5FG9 - chains B and C of the 28 polymer chains in the assembly; structure by X-ray diffraction, 2.60 A resolution.

# Chain B
Protein: Proteasome subunit alpha type-3
From: Saccharomyces cerevisiae S288c
Notes: EC 3.4.25.1
Reference sequence: P23638 (PSA3_YEAST); residues 0-257 here correspond to UniProt positions 1-258 (UniProt number = residue number + 1)
Sequence (258 residues; each row starts with the number of its first residue; numbering starts at 0):
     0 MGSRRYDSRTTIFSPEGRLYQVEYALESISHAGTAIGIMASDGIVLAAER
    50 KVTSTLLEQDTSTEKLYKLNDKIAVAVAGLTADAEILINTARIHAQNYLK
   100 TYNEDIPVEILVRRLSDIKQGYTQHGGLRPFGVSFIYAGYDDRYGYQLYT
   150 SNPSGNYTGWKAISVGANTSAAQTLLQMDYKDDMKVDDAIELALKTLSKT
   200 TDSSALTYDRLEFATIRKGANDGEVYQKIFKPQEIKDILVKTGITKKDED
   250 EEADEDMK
Not modelled in the structure: 0, 245-257
Curated features (UniProtKB/Swiss-Prot):
  - cross-link (Glycyl lysine isopeptide (Lys-Gly)): Lys99 (interchain with G-Cter in ubiquitin), Lys198 (interchain with G-Cter in ubiquitin), Lys230 (interchain with G-Cter in ubiquitin)

# Chain C
Protein: Proteasome subunit alpha type-4
From: Saccharomyces cerevisiae S288c
Notes: EC 3.4.25.1
Reference sequence: P40303 (PSA4_YEAST); residues -1 to 252 here correspond to UniProt positions 1-254 (UniProt number = residue number + 2)
Sequence (254 residues; each row starts with the number of its first residue; numbers below 1 keep their minus sign (Met-1 is residue -1)):
    -1 MSGYDRALSIFSPDGHIFQVEYALEAVKRGTCAVGVKGKNCVVLGCERRS
    49 TLKLQDTRITPSKVSKIDSHVVLSFSGLNADSRILIEKARVEAQSHRLTL
    99 EDPVTVEYLTRYVAGVQQRYTQSGGVRPFGVSTLIAGFDPRDDEPKLYQT
   149 EPSGIYSSWSAQTIGRNSKTVREFLEKNYDRKEPPATVEECVKLTVRSLL
   199 EVVQTGAKNIEITVVKPDSDIVALSSEEINQYVTQIEQEKQEQQEQDKKK
   249 KSNH
Not modelled in the structure: -1 to 0, 241-252
Curated features (UniProtKB/Swiss-Prot):
  - modified residue: Thr58 (Phosphothreonine)

# Interface between chain B and chain C
Pairs across the interface (75; chain B residue first):
  Arg3(B) with Arg4(C), hydrogen bond (backbone-side chain)
  Asp6(B) with Tyr2(C), hydrogen bond; Arg4(C), salt bridge
  Arg8(B) with Arg4(C)
  Thr10(B) with Leu6(C); Arg125(C)
  Ile11(B) with Leu6(C), hydrophobic; Gln17(C)
  Phe12(B) with Gln17(C); Tyr20(C), hydrophobic; Ala21(C), hydrophobic; Leu76(C), hydrophobic; Arg125(C); Pro126(C); Gly128(C)
  Ser13(B) with Tyr20(C)
  Pro14(B) with Tyr20(C), hydrophobic; Glu23(C)
  Glu15(B) with Glu23(C); Arg27(C), hydrogen bond (backbone-side chain)
  Gly16(B) with Tyr20(C); Glu23(C); Ala24(C); Arg27(C)
  Arg17(B) with Arg27(C)
  Leu18(B) with Arg125(C)
  Met38(B) with Asp54(C); Arg56(C)
  Arg112(B) with Arg81(C)
  Ser115(B) with Arg81(C), hydrogen bond (backbone-side chain)
  Asp116(B) with Arg81(C), salt bridge
  Gln119(B) with Ala78(C); Asp79(C); Ile82(C)
  Thr122(B) with Arg125(C), hydrogen bond (backbone-side chain)
  Gln123(B) with Tyr118(C); Gly123(C); Val124(C); Arg125(C), hydrogen bond (backbone-backbone); Pro126(C); Phe127(C)
  His124(B) with Gly123(C); Val124(C)
  Gly125(B) with Tyr2(C); Gly123(C)
  Gly126(B) with Tyr2(C)
  Tyr143(B) with Arg56(C), hydrogen bond (backbone-side chain); Ile57(C), hydrophobic
  Tyr145(B) with Arg56(C), hydrogen bond (backbone-side chain)
  Gln146(B) with Ile57(C)
  Leu147(B) with Ile57(C)
  Tyr148(B) with Ile57(C)
  Ser153(B) with Ala78(C)
  Gly154(B) with Ala78(C); Arg81(C), hydrogen bond (backbone-side chain)
  Asn155(B) with Asn77(C), hydrogen bond; Ala78(C)
  Tyr156(B) with Pro59(C), hydrophobic; Arg81(C)
  Gly158(B) with Gln53(C); Asp54(C), hydrogen bond (backbone-backbone); Ile57(C); Thr58(C), hydrogen bond (backbone-side chain)
  Trp159(B) with Leu50(C), hydrophobic; Lys51(C); Leu52(C); Gln53(C); Asp54(C)
  Lys160(B) with Leu52(C), hydrogen bond (backbone-backbone); Gln53(C); Asp54(C)
  Ala161(B) with Leu52(C), hydrogen bond (backbone-backbone)
  Gln172(B) with Leu52(C)
  Leu175(B) with Leu52(C), hydrophobic
  Gln176(B) with Leu52(C)
Interface residues without a listed pair, chain B (41 interface residues in all): Glu108, Thr157, Tyr179

# In short
The interface between chain B and chain C involves 41 residues on one side and 31 on the other; the contacts
include 14 hydrogen bonds and 2 salt bridges. Among the polar pairs are Asp6(B)-Arg4(C), Asp116(B)-Arg81(C)
and Arg3(B)-Arg4(C).
Chain B is Proteasome subunit alpha type-3 and chain C is Proteasome subunit alpha type-4, both from
Saccharomyces cerevisiae S288c; the structure, Yeast 20S proteasome beta2-T(-2)V mutant, was determined by
X-ray diffraction together with 5CZ4, 5CZ5, 5CZ6, 5CZ7, 5CZ8, 5CZ9 and 16 further entries from the same study.
